Entry 7PUB (electron microscopy, 3.70 A resolution); this record covers chains CA and DV of the 76 polymer chains in the assembly.

# Chain CA
Molecule: 9S rRNA
Organism: Trypanosoma brucei brucei
Sequence (621 nucleotides; numbered 1 to 621; the number before each row is that of its first residue):
     1 UAAAUUAUGG UCAAUUGUUA GUAUUCAUAU UAAUUUUUUU AAAUGUUUUA UCAUUUUAUA
    61 AAGGUUUAUU UUUGAAAGAU UUUUUGUAUA AAAUUUUAGG AAUAGUUAAU AAUAAUUUAU
   121 AAUUUUGAUU AGAUUGUUUU GUUAAUGCUA UUAGAUGGGU GUGGAAAAAU AAAAAAAAUA
   181 AUUAAUAUAU AUCAAUAAUA AAUUAAAUUA AUCUAUUAGU CAGAAAUGGA UGCCAGCCGU
   241 UGCGGUAAUU UCUAUGCUUU UAAAUAUUAU ACAAUUAUCA UAUUAAAUUG UUAAGUGCUG
   301 AUUUAACCAA UAAAAAUAUA AAUAAUUUUU AUUUGUUUUU AAACACCAUU AGGUAUAUGC
   361 AAAUAUAAAA UUAUAGUAAU UAUAAAUUAU AUUAUAUUAU AUUUAUUCAU AUAAUUAAUA
   421 GGAUAAUAUU UGUAGUUUUU GAUACCAUGA UAAGGAUUAU AAAUUGAAAG UGUUAAUAUC
   481 AUAAUCAAAA UUUAUUAUUU AUAUUAAAUA UGUAUGUGUA GAUAAAAUAA GAAAUUAAAA
   541 AGGUAUUGUU GCCCACCAAU UUUUAUAAUA AAAAUAACGU GCAGUAAUUA AUAUAUUUAU
   601 AAAAAUAUAU UUUUUUUUUU U
Ion coordination: Mg2+ site 1 near U65 (its only coordinating residue here); Mg2+ site 2: G244, G245; Mg2+ site 3: A583, G584, U588
From the paper describing this entry:
  - conformationally variable residues (side-chain flip): A576, A577

# Chain DV
Protein: mS69
Organism: Trypanosoma brucei brucei
UniProtKB: Q57UZ6 (Q57UZ6_TRYB2); residues 1-183 here = UniProt positions 1-183
Amino-acid sequence (183 residues; numbered 1 to 183; the number before each row is that of its first residue):
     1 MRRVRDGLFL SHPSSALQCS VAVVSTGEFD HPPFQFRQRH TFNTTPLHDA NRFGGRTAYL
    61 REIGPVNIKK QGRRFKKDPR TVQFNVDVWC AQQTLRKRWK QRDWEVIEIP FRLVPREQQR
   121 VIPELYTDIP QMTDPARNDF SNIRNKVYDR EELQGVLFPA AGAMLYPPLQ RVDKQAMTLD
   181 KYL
Unresolved in the structure: 1-23
Construct notes: variant Ala163 (Thr in Q57UZ6)

# How chain CA and chain DV interact
Contacting residue pairs (69; chain CA residue first):
  U404(CA) - Phe36(DV)  sugar contact
  A405(CA) - Phe36(DV)  sugar contact
  A405(CA) - Arg39(DV)  salt bridge to the phosphate
  U406(CA) - Arg37(DV)  phosphate contact
  U406(CA) - Arg39(DV)  salt bridge to the phosphate
  C408(CA) - Lys69(DV)  sugar contact
  A409(CA) - Ile68(DV)  base contact
  A409(CA) - Lys69(DV)  salt bridge to the phosphate
  A409(CA) - Arg74(DV)  hydrogen bond to the base
  A497(CA) - Gln35(DV)  base contact
  A497(CA) - Phe36(DV)  base contact
  U498(CA) - Gln35(DV)  phosphate contact
  U498(CA) - Val66(DV)  base contact
  U498(CA) - Ile68(DV)  base contact
  U498(CA) - Lys77(DV)  sugar contact
  U499(CA) - Gln35(DV)  phosphate contact
  U499(CA) - Phe36(DV)  phosphate contact
  U499(CA) - Arg37(DV)  phosphate contact
  U499(CA) - Leu47(DV)  sugar contact
  U499(CA) - His48(DV)  hydrogen bond to the sugar
  U499(CA) - Leu60(DV)  hydrogen bond to the sugar
  U499(CA) - Arg61(DV)  sugar contact
  U499(CA) - Glu62(DV)  sugar contact
  U499(CA) - Val66(DV)  base contact
  U499(CA) - Gly72(DV)  base contact
  U499(CA) - Lys76(DV)  base contact
  U499(CA) - Lys77(DV)  base contact
  U500(CA) - Arg37(DV)  hydrogen bond to the base
  U500(CA) - Pro46(DV)  phosphate contact
  U500(CA) - Leu47(DV)  hydrogen bond to the phosphate
  U500(CA) - Ile63(DV)  sugar contact
  U500(CA) - Gly64(DV)  hydrogen bond to the base
  U500(CA) - Pro65(DV)  base contact
  A501(CA) - Pro46(DV)  phosphate contact
  A501(CA) - Asp49(DV)  phosphate contact
  A501(CA) - Arg61(DV)  sugar contact
  A501(CA) - Ile63(DV)  base contact
  U502(CA) - Ala50(DV)  base contact
  U502(CA) - Gly55(DV)  base contact
  U502(CA) - Arg61(DV)  sugar contact
  A503(CA) - Gly55(DV)  base contact
  A503(CA) - Ala58(DV)  phosphate contact
  A503(CA) - Tyr59(DV)  sugar contact
  A503(CA) - Arg61(DV)  salt bridge to the phosphate
  U504(CA) - Ala58(DV)  hydrogen bond to the base
  U504(CA) - Tyr59(DV)  sugar contact
  U504(CA) - Arg61(DV)  hydrogen bond to the base
  U504(CA) - Ile63(DV)  base contact
  U504(CA) - Lys76(DV)  hydrogen bond to the base
  U505(CA) - Tyr59(DV)  phosphate contact
  U505(CA) - Arg73(DV)  base contact
  U511(CA) - Lys70(DV)  sugar contact
  U511(CA) - Gln71(DV)  hydrogen bond to the sugar
  U511(CA) - Gly72(DV)  hydrogen bond to the sugar
  U511(CA) - Arg73(DV)  salt bridge to the phosphate
  U511(CA) - Arg74(DV)  hydrogen bond to the sugar
  G512(CA) - Lys70(DV)  sugar contact
  G512(CA) - Gln71(DV)  phosphate contact
  G512(CA) - Gly72(DV)  phosphate contact
  U513(CA) - Asn67(DV)  hydrogen bond to the sugar
  U513(CA) - Lys70(DV)  phosphate contact
  U513(CA) - Gln71(DV)  hydrogen bond to the base
  A514(CA) - Pro65(DV)  hydrogen bond to the sugar
  A514(CA) - Val66(DV)  base contact
  A514(CA) - Asn67(DV)  hydrogen bond to the base
  U515(CA) - Pro65(DV)  phosphate contact
  G516(CA) - Pro65(DV)  phosphate contact
  G518(CA) - Arg37(DV)  hydrogen bond to the base
  G518(CA) - Arg39(DV)  base contact
Also at the interface, not in a pair above, chain CA (22 interface residues in all): U407
Also at the interface, not in a pair above, chain DV (32 interface residues in all): Phe34, Gln38, Arg56

# In short
22 residues of chain CA and 32 residues of chain DV are in contact, with 17 hydrogen bonds and 5 salt bridges.
Polar contacts include A409(CA)-Arg74(DV), U500(CA)-Arg37(DV) and U500(CA)-Gly64(DV). The Mg2+ site 2 is built
by G244(CA) and G245(CA). A583(CA), G584(CA) and U588(CA) form the Mg2+ site 3. From the paper: conformational
variability at A576(CA) and A577(CA).
Here chain CA is 9S rRNA and chain DV is mS69, both from Trypanosoma brucei brucei. Entry 7PUB (Late assembly
intermediate of the Trypanosoma brucei mitoribosomal small subunit) was determined by electron microscopy
together with 7PUA from the same study.
